PDB entry 6R0Z | electron microscopy, 3.80 A resolution | chains B and D of the 26 polymer chains in the assembly

== Chain B ==
Protein: V-type ATP synthase alpha chain
Source organism: Thermus thermophilus (strain HB8 / ATCC 27634 / DSM 579)
Notes: EC 7.1.2.2
UniProt: Q56403 (VATA_THET8); numbering as in UniProt (aligned over 1-578)
Sequence (578 residues; each row starts with the number of its first residue):
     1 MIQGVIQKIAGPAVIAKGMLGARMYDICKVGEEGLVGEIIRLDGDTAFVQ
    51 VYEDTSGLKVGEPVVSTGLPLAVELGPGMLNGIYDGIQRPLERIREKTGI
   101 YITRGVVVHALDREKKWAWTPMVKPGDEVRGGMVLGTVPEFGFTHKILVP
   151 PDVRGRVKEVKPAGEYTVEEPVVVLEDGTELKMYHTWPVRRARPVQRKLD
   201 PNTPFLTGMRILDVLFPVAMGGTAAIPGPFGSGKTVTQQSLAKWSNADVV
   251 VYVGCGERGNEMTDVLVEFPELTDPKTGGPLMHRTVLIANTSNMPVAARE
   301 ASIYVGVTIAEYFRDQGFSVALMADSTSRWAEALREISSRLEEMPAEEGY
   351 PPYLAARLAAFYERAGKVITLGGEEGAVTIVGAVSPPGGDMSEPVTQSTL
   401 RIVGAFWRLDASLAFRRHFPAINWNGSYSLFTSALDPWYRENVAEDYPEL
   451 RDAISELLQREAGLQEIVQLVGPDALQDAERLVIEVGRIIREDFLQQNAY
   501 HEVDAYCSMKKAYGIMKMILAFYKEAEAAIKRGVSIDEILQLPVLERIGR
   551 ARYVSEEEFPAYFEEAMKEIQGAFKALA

== Chain D ==
Protein: V-type ATP synthase beta chain
Source organism: Thermus thermophilus (strain HB8 / ATCC 27634 / DSM 579)
UniProt: Q56404 (VATB_THET8); residue numbers follow UniProt; this construct covers 1-478
Sequence (478 residues; row label = number of the first residue in the row):
     1 MDLLKKEYTGITYISGPLLFVENAKDLAYGAIVDIKDGTGRVRGGQVIEV
    51 SEEYAVIQVFEETTGLDLATTSVSLVEDVARLGVSKEMLGRRFNGIGKPI
   101 DGLPPITPEKRLPITGLPLNPVARRKPEQFIQTGISTIDVMNTLVRGQKL
   151 PIFSGSGLPANEIAAQIARQATVRPDLSGEGEKEEPFAVVFAAMGITQRE
   201 LSYFIQEFERTGALSRSVLFLNKADDPTIERILTPRMALTVAEYLAFEHD
   251 YHVLVILTDMTNYCEALREIGAAREEIPGRRGYPGYMYTDLATIYERAGV
   301 VEGKKGSVTQIPILSMPDDDRTHPIPDLTGYITEGQIQLSRELHRKGIYP
   351 PIDPLPSLSRLMNNGVGKGKTREDHKQVSDQLYSAYANGVDIRKLVAIIG
   401 EDALTENDRRYLQFADAFERFFINQGQQNRSIEESLQIAWALLSMLPQGE
   451 LKRISKDHIGKYYGQKLEEIWGAPQALD
Not modelled in the structure: 1-4, 465-478

== Chain B / chain D interface ==
Residue-residue contacts (82):
  Ile6(B) with Glu52(D)
  Gln7(B) with Ser51(D); Glu52(D), hydrogen bond (backbone-backbone)
  Lys8(B) with Glu49(D), salt bridge; Val50(D)
  Ile9(B) with Tyr29(D); Glu49(D); Val50(D), hydrogen bond (backbone-backbone)
  Gly11(B) with Tyr29(D), hydrogen bond (backbone-side chain)
  Lys17(B) with Glu52(D), salt bridge
  Asp54(B) with Thr115(D), hydrogen bond
  Thr55(B) with Tyr29(D)
  Ser56(B) with Val79(D)
  Gly57(B) with Tyr29(D), hydrogen bond (backbone-backbone)
  Leu58(B) with Tyr29(D), hydrogen bond (backbone-backbone)
  Val60(B) with Lys25(D); Val50(D), hydrophobic; Glu52(D)
  Leu91(B) with Asn120(D), hydrogen bond (backbone-side chain); Pro121(D); Val122(D), hydrophobic
  Glu92(B) with Val122(D)
  Arg95(B) with Asn120(D); Val122(D); Ala123(D)
  Ile100(B) with Leu119(D); Asn120(D), hydrogen bond (backbone-backbone)
  Tyr101(B) with Leu117(D); Pro118(D); Glu243(D), hydrogen bond; Phe247(D)
  Ile102(B) with Leu117(D); Pro118(D), hydrogen bond (backbone-backbone)
  Thr103(B) with Leu117(D)
  Phe230(B) with Leu358(D), hydrophobic; Arg360(D)
  Arg258(B) with Gly330(D); Tyr331(D); Ile332(D), hydrogen bond (side chain-backbone); Thr333(D), hydrogen bond (side chain-backbone); Glu334(D); Arg360(D)
  Gly259(B) with Arg124(D); Glu296(D), hydrogen bond (backbone-side chain)
  Asn260(B) with Pro127(D); Gly147(D), hydrogen bond (side chain-backbone); Glu334(D); Leu361(D)
  Met262(B) with Pro121(D), hydrophobic
  Thr263(B) with Arg124(D), hydrogen bond (side chain-backbone); Arg125(D); Lys126(D)
  Asp264(B) with Lys126(D)
  Leu266(B) with Pro121(D)
  Val267(B) with Lys126(D)
  Glu268(B) with Lys126(D), salt bridge
  Thr291(B) with Pro121(D)
  Ser292(B) with Ala292(D); Glu296(D)
  Asn293(B) with Pro118(D); Glu296(D), hydrogen bond (side chain-backbone)
  Met294(B) with Pro121(D), hydrophobic
  Arg299(B) with Tyr288(D); Thr289(D), hydrogen bond
  Ser328(B) with Tyr331(D)
  Arg329(B) with Tyr288(D), hydrogen bond; Tyr331(D)
  Glu332(B) with Tyr288(D); Leu328(D); Tyr331(D)
  Glu336(B) with Gly285(D); Tyr286(D); Thr289(D), hydrogen bond
  Ser339(B) with Gly285(D)
  Glu342(B) with Ile277(D)
  Glu348(B) with Arg280(D), salt bridge
  Gly349(B) with Arg280(D)
  Ser385(B) with Tyr331(D)
  Pro387(B) with Asp327(D); Tyr331(D), hydrophobic
  Phe415(B) with Arg453(D)
  Arg417(B) with Arg453(D)
Other interface residues (no listed pair), chain B (52 interface residues in all): Ala10, Lys59, Ile83, Ile94, Gly99, Arg104
Other interface residues (no listed pair), chain D (51 interface residues in all): Asp26, Ala28, Lys149, Arg274, Thr293, Val301, Glu302, Lys304, Asp380, Ser384

== Overview ==
52 residues of chain B and 51 residues of chain D are in contact; the contacts include 19 hydrogen bonds and 4
salt bridges. Polar contacts include Lys8(B)-Glu49(D), Lys17(B)-Glu52(D) and Glu268(B)-Lys126(D).
Chain B is V-type ATP synthase alpha chain and chain D is V-type ATP synthase beta chain, both from Thermus
thermophilus (strain HB8 / ATCC 27634 / DSM 579); the structure, Thermus thermophilus V/A-type
ATPase/synthase, rotational state 1L, was determined by electron microscopy (same publication as 6QUM, 6R0W,
6R0Y and 6R10).
